7DVV - chains B and M of the 4 polymer chains in the assembly; structure by X-ray diffraction, 2.49 A resolution.

== Chain B ==
Protein: HTH marR-type domain-containing protein
From: Streptococcus agalactiae serotype III (strain NEM316)
Notes: fragment: heme sensor protein
UniProt: Q8E4J9 (Q8E4J9_STRA3); numbering as in UniProt (aligned over 1-146)
Sequence (153 residues; numbered 1 to 153; the number before each row is that of its first residue):
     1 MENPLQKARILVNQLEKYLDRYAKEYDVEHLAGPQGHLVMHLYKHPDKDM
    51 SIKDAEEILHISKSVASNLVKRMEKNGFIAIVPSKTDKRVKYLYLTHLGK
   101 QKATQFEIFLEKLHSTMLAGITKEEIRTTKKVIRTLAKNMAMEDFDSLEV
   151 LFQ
Not modelled in the structure: 1, 142-153
Differences from the reference sequence: expression tag (147-153)
What the authors report for this chain:
  - binding site for the 28-nt DNA strand: Lys53, Ser62, Lys63, Ser64, Ser67, Arg72, Arg89
  - mutagenesis - R89A: abolished binding to the 28-nt DNA strand
  - mutagenesis - K53A, S62A, K63A, S67A, K75A, H114A (Kd 25 nM): unchanged binding to the 28-nt DNA strand
  - mutagenesis - R72A: decreased binding to the 28-nt DNA strand

== Chain M ==
Molecule: 28-nt DNA strand
Sequence (28 nucleotides; each row starts with the number of its first residue):
     1 TTTAATAGTTATCGTGAGAACTATTTTA

== How chain B and chain M interact ==
Pairs across the interface (18; chain B residue first):
  Pro34(B) - DT15(M)  phosphate contact
  Pro34(B) - DG16(M)  phosphate contact
  Gln35(B) - DT15(M)  hydrogen bond to the phosphate
  His60(B) - DA17(M)  phosphate contact
  Ile61(B) - DA17(M)  phosphate contact
  Ser62(B) - DA17(M)  hydrogen bond to the phosphate
  Ser64(B) - DA17(M)  base contact
  Ser64(B) - DG18(M)  hydrogen bond to the base
  Val65(B) - DA17(M)  phosphate contact
  Arg72(B) - DG14(M)  sugar contact
  Arg72(B) - DT15(M)  salt bridge to the phosphate
  Lys75(B) - DG14(M)  salt bridge to the phosphate
  Thr86(B) - DT25(M)  phosphate contact
  Asp87(B) - DT25(M)  phosphate contact
  Lys88(B) - DT24(M)  phosphate contact
  Lys88(B) - DT25(M)  hydrogen bond to the phosphate
  Arg89(B) - DT24(M)  base contact
  Arg89(B) - DT25(M)  sugar contact
Other interface residues (no listed pair), chain B (15 interface residues in all): Ala32, Gly33
Other interface residues (no listed pair), chain M (9 interface residues in all): DC13, DA19

== Overview ==
15 residues of chain B face 9 of chain M across their interface; the contacts include 4 hydrogen bonds and 2
salt bridges. Polar contacts include Ser64(B)-DG18(M), Gln35(B)-DT15(M) and Ser62(B)-DA17(M). The paper
reports a binding site for the 28-nt DNA strand at Lys53(B), Ser62(B) and Lys63(B) among others; R89A of chain
B abolishes binding to the 28-nt DNA strand; 8 substitutions were tested in all.
Here chain B is HTH marR-type domain-containing protein (Streptococcus agalactiae serotype III (strain
NEM316)) and chain M is a 28-nt DNA strand. Entry 7DVV (Heme sensor protein PefR from Streptococcus agalactiae
bound to operator DNA (28-mer)) was determined by X-ray diffraction together with 7DVR, 7DVS, 7DVT and 7DVU
from the same study.
